6J4H - chain A; structure by X-ray diffraction, 1.64 A resolution.

Chain A:
Molecule: Pullulanase
Organism: Klebsiella pneumoniae
UniProtKB: W9BQ28 (W9BQ28_KLEPN); residues 32-1083 here correspond to UniProt positions 51-1102 (UniProt number = residue number + 19)
Chain sequence (1053 residues; each row starts with the number of its first residue):
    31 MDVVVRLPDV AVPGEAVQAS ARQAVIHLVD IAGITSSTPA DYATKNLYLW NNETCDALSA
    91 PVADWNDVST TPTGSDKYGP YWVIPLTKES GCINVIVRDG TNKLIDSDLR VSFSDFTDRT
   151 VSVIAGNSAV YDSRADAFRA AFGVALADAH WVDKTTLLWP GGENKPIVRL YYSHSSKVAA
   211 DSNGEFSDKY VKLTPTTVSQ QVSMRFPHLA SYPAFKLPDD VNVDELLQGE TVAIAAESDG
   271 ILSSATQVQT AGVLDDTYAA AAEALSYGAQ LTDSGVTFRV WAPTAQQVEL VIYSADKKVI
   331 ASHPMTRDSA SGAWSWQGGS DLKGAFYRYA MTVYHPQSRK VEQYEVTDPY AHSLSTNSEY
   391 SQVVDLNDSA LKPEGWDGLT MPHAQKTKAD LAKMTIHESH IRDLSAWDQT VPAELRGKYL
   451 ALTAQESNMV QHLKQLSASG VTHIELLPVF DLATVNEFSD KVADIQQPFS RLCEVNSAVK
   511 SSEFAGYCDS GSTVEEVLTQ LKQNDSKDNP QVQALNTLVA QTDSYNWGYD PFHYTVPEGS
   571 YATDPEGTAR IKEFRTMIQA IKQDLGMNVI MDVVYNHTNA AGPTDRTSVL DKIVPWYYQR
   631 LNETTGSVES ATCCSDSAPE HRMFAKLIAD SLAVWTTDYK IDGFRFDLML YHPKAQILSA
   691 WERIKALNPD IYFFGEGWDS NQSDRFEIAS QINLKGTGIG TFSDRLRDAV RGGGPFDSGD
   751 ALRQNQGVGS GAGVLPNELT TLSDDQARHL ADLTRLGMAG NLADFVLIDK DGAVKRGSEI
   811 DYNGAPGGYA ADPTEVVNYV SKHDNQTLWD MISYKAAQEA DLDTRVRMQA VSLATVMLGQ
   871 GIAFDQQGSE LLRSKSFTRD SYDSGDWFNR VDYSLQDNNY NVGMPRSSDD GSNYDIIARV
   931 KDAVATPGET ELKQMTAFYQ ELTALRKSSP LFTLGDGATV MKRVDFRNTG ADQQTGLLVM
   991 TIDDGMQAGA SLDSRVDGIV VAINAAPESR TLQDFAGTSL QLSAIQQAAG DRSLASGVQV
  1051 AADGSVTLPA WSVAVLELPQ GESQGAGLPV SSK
Unresolved in the structure: 31, 38-172
Differences from the reference sequence: initiating methionine (31); engineered mutation Leu680 (Gly699 in W9BQ28)
Disulfides: Cys503-Cys518, Cys643-Cys644
Bound ions: Mg2+ site 1: Asp481, Leu482, Glu487, Glu568; Ca2+: Ala550, Asp553, Tyr555, Asp893; Mg2+ site 2: Asp994, Ser1001, Asp1003, Val1006, Gln1070

Overview:
Asp481, Leu482, Glu487 and Glu568 form the Mg2+ site 1. Ala550, Asp553, Tyr555 and Asp893 form the Ca2+ site.
Chain A is Pullulanase (Klebsiella pneumoniae); the structure, Crystal Structure of maltotriose-complex of
PulA-G680L mutant from Klebsiella pneumoniae, was determined by X-ray diffraction together with 6J33, 6J34 and
6J35 from the same study.
